PDB entry 4US2 | X-ray diffraction, 2.48 A resolution | chains R and S

== Chain R ==
Protein: Gtpase hras
Organism: Homo sapiens
UniProtKB: P01112 (RASH_HUMAN); residues 1-166 here = UniProt positions 1-166
Amino-acid sequence (185 residues; row label = number of the first residue in the row; numbers below 1 keep their minus sign (Met-18 is residue -18)):
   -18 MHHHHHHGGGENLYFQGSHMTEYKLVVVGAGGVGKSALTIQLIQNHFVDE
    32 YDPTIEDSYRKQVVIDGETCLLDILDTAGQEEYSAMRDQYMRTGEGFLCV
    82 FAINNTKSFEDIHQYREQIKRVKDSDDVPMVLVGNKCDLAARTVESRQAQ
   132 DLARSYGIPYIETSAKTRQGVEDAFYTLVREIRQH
Not modelled in the structure: -18 to -1
Sequence notes: expression tag (-18 to 0)
Covalently attached groups: ligands (L7S) linked to Cys118
Small-molecule neighbours: ligands (L7S; 3-[(3R)-1-ethyl-2,5-dioxopyrrolidin-3-yl]benzamide): Gly13, Val14, Gly15, Ala83, Asn85, Asn86, Asp119
Curated features (UniProtKB/Swiss-Prot):
  - region: His166 (Hypervariable region)
  - motif: Tyr32 to Tyr40 (Effector region)
  - binding site (GTP): Gly13 to Ala18, Val29 to Thr35, Ala59, Gly60, Asn116 to Asp119, Ser145 to Lys147
  - modified residue: Met1 (N-acetylmethionine), Thr2 (N-acetylthreonine), Cys118 (S-nitrosocysteine)
  - glycosylation: Thr35 (Microbial infection: O-linked (Glc) threonine)
  - natural variant: Gly12 (G12A: In CSTLO; G12C: In CSTLO; G12D: In CSTLO; G12E: In CSTLO; G12S: In CSTLO and CMEMS; G12V: In CSTLO, bladder carcinoma and CMEMS), Gly13 (G13C: In CSTLO; G13D: In CSTLO; G13R: In SFM), Gln22 (Q22K: In CMEMS), Glu37 (E37EE: In CSTLO), Thr58 (T58I: In CSTLO), Gln61 (Q61K: In NMTC2; Q61L: In melanoma), Glu63 (E63K: In CMEMS), Ser89 (S89C: Found in a patient with severe fetal hydrops and pleural effusion; uncertain significance), Lys117 (K117R: In CSTLO), Ala146 (A146T: In CSTLO; A146V: In CSTLO)
  - mutagenesis: Ser17 (S17N: Dominant negative. Prevents PLCE1 EGF-induced recruitment to plasma membrane. No effect on subcellular location of isoform 2), Asn26 (N26G: Loss of interaction with PLCE1; when associated with V-12), Val29 (V29A: No effect on interaction with PLCE1; when associated with V-12), Tyr32 (Y32F: Loss of interaction and recruitment to plasma membrane of PLCE1; when associated with V-12), Pro34 (P34G: No effect on interaction with PLCE1; when associated with V-12), Thr35 (T35S: Loss of interaction with PLCE1; when associated with V-12), Glu37 (E37G: No effect on interaction with PLCE1; when associated with V-12), Asp38 (D38N: No effect on interaction with PLCE1; when associated with V-12), Ser39 (S39C: No effect on interaction with PLCE1; when associated with V-12), Ala59 (A59T: Loss of GTPase activity and creation of an autophosphorylation site), Gln61 (Q61I: Moderately increased transformation of cultured cell lines; Q61R: Promotes interaction with SHOC2 and PP1C; Q61V: Strongly increased transformation of cultured cell lines), Ala83 (A83T: GTP-binding activity reduced by factor of 30), 4 further mutagenesis entries in UniProt
Reported in the primary citation:
  - binding site for ligands: Cys118

== Chain S ==
Protein: Son of sevenless homolog 1
Organism: Homo sapiens
UniProtKB: Q07889 (SOS1_HUMAN); numbering as in UniProt (aligned over 564-1049)
Amino-acid sequence (487 residues; numbered 563 to 1049; the number before each row is that of its first residue):
   563 MEEQMRLPSADVYRFAEPDSEENIIFEENMQPKAGIPIIKAGTVIKLIER
   613 LTYHMYADPNFVRTFLTTYRSFCKPQELLSLIIERFEIPEPEPTEADRIA
   663 IENGDQPLSAELKRFRKEYIQPVQLRVLNVCRHWVEHHFYDFERDAYLLQ
   713 RMEEFIGTVRGKAMKKWVESITKIIQRKKIARDNGPGHNITFQSSPPTVE
   763 WHISRPGHIETFDLLTLHPIEIARQLTLLESDLYRAVQPSELVGSVWTKE
   813 DKEINSPNLLKMIRHTTNLTLWFEKCIVETENLEERVAVVSRIIEILQVF
   863 QELNNFNGVLEVVSAMNSSPVYRLDHTFEQIPSRQKKILEEAHELSEDHY
   913 KKYLAKLRSINPPCVPFFGIYLTNILKTEEGNPEVLKRHGKELINFSKRR
   963 KVAEITGEIQQYQNQPYCLRVESDIKRFFENLNPMGNSMEKEFTDYLFNK
  1013 SLEIEPRNPKPLPRFPKKYSYPLKSPGVRPSNPRPGT
Not modelled in the structure: 563-565, 654-669, 744-754, 1047-1049
Sequence notes: expression tag (563)
Reported in the primary citation:
  - binding site for ligands: Glu942

== Interface between chain R and chain S ==
Pairs across the interface (68; chain R residue first):
  Gly13(R) with Thr810(S)
  Ser17(R) with Glu942(S), hydrogen bond
  Ile21(R) with Lys939(S); Gly943(S)
  Gln25(R) with Gly943(S)
  Asp30(R) with Gly943(S); Asn944(S); Pro945(S)
  Glu31(R) with Asn944(S)
  Tyr32(R) with Lys939(S); Gly943(S); Asn944(S), hydrogen bond (backbone-side chain)
  Pro34(R) with Asn936(S); Lys939(S); Thr940(S)
  Tyr40(R) with Asp910(S); His911(S)
  Asp54(R) with His911(S), salt bridge
  Ile55(R) with His911(S)
  Leu56(R) with His911(S)
  Asp57(R) with Thr935(S); Lys939(S), hydrogen bond (backbone-side chain)
  Thr58(R) with Thr935(S)
  Ala59(R) with Thr935(S), hydrogen bond (backbone-side chain); Leu938(S)
  Gly60(R) with Trp809(S), hydrogen bond (backbone-side chain); Leu934(S); Leu938(S)
  Gln61(R) with Phe929(S); Gly931(S), hydrogen bond (side chain-backbone); Thr935(S), hydrogen bond
  Glu63(R) with Leu822(S); Ile825(S); Arg826(S), salt bridge; Thr829(S), hydrogen bond (backbone-side chain)
  Tyr64(R) with Met824(S); Ile825(S); Thr828(S); Thr829(S); Phe929(S), hydrophobic; Phe930(S); Gly931(S)
  Ser65(R) with Thr829(S)
  Ala66(R) with Thr832(S); Ser876(S)
  Met67(R) with Ser876(S); Tyr912(S); Phe929(S), hydrophobic
  Arg68(R) with Glu1002(S), salt bridge
  Asp69(R) with Asn879(S); Ser880(S); Ser881(S), hydrogen bond (side chain-backbone)
  Gln70(R) with Val875(S); Ser876(S), hydrogen bond; Asn879(S); Ser908(S), hydrogen bond
  Tyr71(R) with Tyr912(S), hydrogen bond; Phe929(S)
  Arg73(R) with Asn879(S), hydrogen bond (side chain-backbone); Ser880(S); Tyr884(S)
  Gln95(R) with Lys1003(S), hydrogen bond
  Arg102(R) with Ser881(S); Thr1006(S); Asp1007(S), salt bridge; Phe1010(S)
  Val103(R) with Ser881(S)
  Asp105(R) with Arg1019(S), salt bridge
Interface residues without a listed pair, chain R (34 interface residues in all): Lys5, Gly15, Thr35
Interface residues without a listed pair, chain S (43 interface residues in all): Lys602, Leu833, Pro882, His905, Ile932

== Overview ==
34 residues of chain R and 43 residues of chain S are in contact; the contacts include 14 hydrogen bonds and 5
salt bridges. Among the polar pairs are Asp54(R)-His911(S), Glu63(R)-Arg826(S) and Arg68(R)-Glu1002(S).
Ligands is covalently linked to Cys118(R). The paper reports a binding site for ligands at Cys118(R) and
Glu942(S).
Chain R is Gtpase hras and chain S is Son of sevenless homolog 1, both from Homo sapiens; the structure, The
crystal structure of H-Ras and SOS in complex with ligands, was determined by X-ray diffraction, deposited
together with 4URU, 4URV, 4URW, 4URX, 4URY, 4URZ and 4US0.
